Entry 9BU0 (X-ray diffraction, 2.89 A resolution); this record covers chains A and G of the 8 polymer chains in the assembly.

# Chain A
Molecule: Major histocompatibility complex class I-related gene protein
From: Homo sapiens
UniProtKB: Q95460 (HMR1_HUMAN); residues 1-270 here correspond to UniProt positions 23-292 (UniProt number = residue number + 22)
Chain sequence (271 residues; row label = number of the first residue in the row; numbering starts at 0):
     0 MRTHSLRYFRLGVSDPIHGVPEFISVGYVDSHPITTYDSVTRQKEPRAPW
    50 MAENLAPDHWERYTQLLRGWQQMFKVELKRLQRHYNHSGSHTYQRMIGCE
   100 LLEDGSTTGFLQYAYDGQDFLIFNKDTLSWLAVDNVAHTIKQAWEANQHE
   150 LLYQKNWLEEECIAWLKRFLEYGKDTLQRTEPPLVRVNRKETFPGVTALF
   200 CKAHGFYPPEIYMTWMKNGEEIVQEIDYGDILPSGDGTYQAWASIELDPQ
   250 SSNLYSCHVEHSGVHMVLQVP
Unresolved in the structure: 190-195, 222-223, 270
Disulfide bonds: Cys98-Cys161, Cys200-Cys256
Covalently attached groups: salicylaldehyde (NK) linked to Lys43
Differences from the reference sequence: initiating methionine (0); conflict Ser261 (Cys283 in Q95460)
Ligand contacts: salicylaldehyde (NK): Tyr7, Arg9, Ser24, Thr34, Tyr62, Leu66, Trp69
Curated features (UniProtKB/Swiss-Prot):
  - binding site (5-(2-oxoethylideneamino)-6-(D-ribitylamino)uracil): Arg9, Ser24, Lys43, Arg94, Tyr152, Gln153
  - binding site (5-(2-oxopropylideneamino)-6-(D-ribitylamino)uracil): Arg9, Ser24, Lys43, Arg94, Tyr152, Gln153
  - binding site (7-hydroxy-6-methyl-8-(1-D-ribityl)lumazine): Arg9, Ser24, Lys43, Arg94, Tyr152, Gln153
  - binding site (8-(9H-purin-6-yl)-2-oxa-8-azabicyclo[3.3.1]nona-3,6-diene-4,6-dicarbaldehyde): Arg9, Lys43, His58, Arg94
  - binding site (2-amino-4-oxopteridine-6-carbaldehyde): Lys43
  - binding site (pyridoxal): Lys43
  - glycosylation: Asn85 (N-linked (GlcNAc...) asparagine)
From the paper describing this entry:
  - binding site for salicylaldehyde: Tyr7, Ser24, Lys43, Tyr62, Trp69, Trp156

# Chain G
Molecule: Human TCR TRAV1-2_ALPHA
From: Homo sapiens
Chain sequence (204 residues; numbered 0 to 203; the number before each row is that of its first residue; numbering starts at 0):
     0 MGQNIDQPTEMTATEGAIVQINCTYQTSGFNGLFWYQQHAGEAPTFLSYN
    50 VLDGLEEKGRFSSFLSRSKGYSYLLLKELQMKDSASYLCAVKDSNYQLIW
   100 GAGTKLIIKPDIQNPDPAVYQLRDSKSSDKSVCLFTDFDSQTNVSQSKDS
   150 DVYITDKCVLDMRSMDFKSNSAVAWSNKSDFACANAFNNSIIPEDTFFPS
   200 PESS
Unresolved in the structure: 0, 201-203
Disulfide bonds: Cys22-Cys88, Cys132-Cys182

# Interface between chain A and chain G
Pairs across the interface (27; chain A residue first):
  Arg61(A) with Asn94(G), hydrogen bond (side chain-backbone); Tyr95(G), hydrogen bond (side chain-backbone); Gln96(G)
  Tyr62(A) with Ser93(G), hydrogen bond (side chain-backbone); Asn94(G), hydrogen bond; Tyr95(G)
  His148(A) with Tyr48(G); Glu55(G), salt bridge
  Leu151(A) with Val50(G), hydrophobic; Leu51(G), hydrophobic
  Tyr152(A) with Asn30(G); Tyr48(G); Val50(G); Tyr95(G)
  Asn155(A) with Phe29(G), hydrogen bond (side chain-backbone); Val50(G); Leu51(G); Arg66(G), hydrogen bond
  Trp156(A) with Asn30(G); Tyr95(G), hydrogen bond
  Glu159(A) with Arg66(G), salt bridge
  Glu160(A) with Gly28(G); Phe29(G), hydrogen bond (side chain-backbone); Asn30(G); Ser93(G), hydrogen bond
  Trp164(A) with Ser93(G), hydrogen bond; Asn94(G)
Interface residues without a listed pair, chain A (12 interface residues in all): Leu65, Lys154

# In short
Chain A and chain G each contribute 12 residues to their interface, with 10 hydrogen bonds and 2 salt bridges.
Among the polar pairs are His148(A)-Glu55(G), Glu159(A)-Arg66(G) and Arg61(A)-Asn94(G). Salicylaldehyde is
covalently linked to Lys43(A). From the paper: a binding site for salicylaldehyde at Tyr7(A), Ser24(A) and
Lys43(A) among others.
Here chain A is Major histocompatibility complex class I-related gene protein and chain G is Human TCR
TRAV1-2_ALPHA, both from Homo sapiens. Entry 9BU0 (Structure of human MAIT A-F7 TCR in complex with human
MR1-salicylaldehyde) was determined by X-ray diffraction, deposited together with 9BTX, 9BTY and 9BTZ.
